5TNB - chains A and B; structure by X-ray diffraction, 2.08 A resolution.

== Chain A (and B) ==
Protein: Estrogen receptor
Source organism: Homo sapiens
Notes: fragment: ligand-binding domain; chain B of this document is another copy of the same molecule, construct and numbering; everything in this record applies to it too
UniProtKB: P03372 (ESR1_HUMAN); residues 298-554 here = UniProt positions 298-554
Chain sequence (257 residues; row label = number of the first residue in the row):
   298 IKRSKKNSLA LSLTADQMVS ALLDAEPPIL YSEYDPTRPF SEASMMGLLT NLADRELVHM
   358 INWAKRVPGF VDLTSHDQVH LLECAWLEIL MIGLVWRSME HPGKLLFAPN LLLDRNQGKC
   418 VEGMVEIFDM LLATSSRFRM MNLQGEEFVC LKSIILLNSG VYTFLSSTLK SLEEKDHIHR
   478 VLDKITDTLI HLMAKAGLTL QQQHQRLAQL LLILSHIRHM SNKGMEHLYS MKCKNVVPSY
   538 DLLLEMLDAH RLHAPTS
Not modelled in the structure: 298-305, 413-420, 463-464, 530-533, 547-554 (chain B: 298-304, 337-340, 416-419, 458-471, 529-533, 547-554)
Construct notes: engineered mutation Ser-372 (Leu in P03372), Ser-536 (Leu in P03372)
Small-molecule neighbours: OBHS-BSC (7EB; 4-bromophenyl (1S,2R,4S)-6-{4-[2-(dimethylamino)ethoxy]phenyl}-5-(4-hydroxyphenyl)-7-oxabicyclo[2.2.1]hept-5-ene-2-sulfonate): Met-342, Met-343, Leu-346, Thr-347, Ala-350, Asp-351, Glu-353, Leu-354, Trp-383, Leu-384, Leu-387, Met-388, Leu-391, Arg-394, Leu-402, Phe-404, Met-421, Ile-424, Phe-425, Leu-428, Gly-521, Leu-525, Val-534, Pro-535
What the authors report for this chain:
  - binding site for OBHS-BSC: Asp-351

== Chain A / chain B interface ==
Pairs across the interface (47; chain A residue first):
  Arg-434(A) / His-476(B)
  Ile-451(A) / Leu-509(B)  hydrophobic
  Asn-455(A) / Leu-509(B)
  Tyr-459(A) / Ala-430(B)
  Tyr-459(A) / Leu-509(B)
  Tyr-459(A) / Ile-510(B)  hydrogen bond (side chain-backbone)
  Tyr-459(A) / His-513(B)
  His-476(A) / Arg-434(B)
  Asp-480(A) / Gln-502(B)
  Asp-480(A) / Gln-506(B)  hydrogen bond
  Thr-483(A) / His-501(B)
  Thr-483(A) / Ala-505(B)
  Asp-484(A) / Gln-498(B)  hydrogen bond
  Asp-484(A) / His-501(B)  salt bridge
  Asp-484(A) / Gln-502(B)  hydrogen bond
  Ile-487(A) / His-501(B)
  Leu-497(A) / Leu-497(B)  hydrophobic
  Gln-498(A) / Asp-484(B)  hydrogen bond
  His-501(A) / Thr-483(B)
  His-501(A) / Asp-484(B)  salt bridge
  His-501(A) / Ile-487(B)
  His-501(A) / His-501(B)
  His-501(A) / Leu-504(B)
  Gln-502(A) / Asp-480(B)
  Gln-502(A) / Asp-484(B)  hydrogen bond
  Leu-504(A) / His-501(B)
  Ala-505(A) / Thr-483(B)
  Ala-505(A) / Leu-508(B)  hydrophobic
  Gln-506(A) / Asp-480(B)  hydrogen bond
  Leu-508(A) / Ala-505(B)  hydrophobic
  Leu-508(A) / Leu-509(B)  hydrophobic
  Leu-509(A) / Ile-451(B)  hydrophobic
  Leu-509(A) / Asn-455(B)  hydrogen bond (backbone-side chain)
  Leu-509(A) / Leu-511(B)  hydrophobic
  Leu-511(A) / Leu-509(B)  hydrophobic
  Leu-511(A) / Ser-512(B)
  Ser-512(A) / Asn-455(B)  hydrogen bond
  Ser-512(A) / Ser-512(B)  hydrogen bond (backbone-side chain)
  Ser-512(A) / Arg-515(B)  hydrogen bond
  His-513(A) / Asn-455(B)  hydrogen bond (side chain-backbone)
  Arg-515(A) / Ser-512(B)
  Arg-515(A) / His-516(B)
  His-516(A) / Arg-515(B)
  His-516(A) / Asn-519(B)  hydrogen bond
  Asn-519(A) / His-516(B)  hydrogen bond
  Asn-519(A) / Asn-519(B)  hydrogen bond
  Glu-523(A) / Glu-523(B)
Also at the interface, not in a pair above, chain B (27 interface residues in all): Leu-479

== In short ==
Chain A and chain B form an interface of 25 and 27 residues respectively; the contacts include 15 hydrogen
bonds and 2 salt bridges. Polar contacts include Asp-484(A)/His-501(B), Tyr-459(A)/Ile-510(B) and
Asp-480(A)/Gln-506(B). Chain A binds OBHS-BSC. The paper reports a binding site for OBHS-BSC at Asp-351(A).
Chain A and chain B are both Estrogen receptor (Homo sapiens); the structure, Crystal Structure of the
ER-alpha Ligand-binding Domain (L372S,L536S) in Complex with the OBHS-BSC, 4-bromophenyl
(1R,2R,4S)-6-(4-(2-(dimethylamino)ethoxy)phenyl)-5-(4-hydroxyphenyl)-7-oxabicyclo[2.2.1]hept-5-ene-2-sulfonate,
was determined by X-ray diffraction together with 5TN9 from the same study.
